Entry 2OHP (X-ray diffraction, 2.25 A resolution); this record covers chain A.

[Chain A]
Name: Beta-secretase 1
From: Homo sapiens
Notes: EC 3.4.23.46; fragment: protease domain
UniProt: P56817 (BACE1_HUMAN); residues -16 to 385 here correspond to UniProt positions 45-446 (UniProt number = residue number + 61)
Chain sequence (402 residues; each row starts with the number of its first residue; numbers below 1 keep their minus sign (Arg-16 is residue -16)):
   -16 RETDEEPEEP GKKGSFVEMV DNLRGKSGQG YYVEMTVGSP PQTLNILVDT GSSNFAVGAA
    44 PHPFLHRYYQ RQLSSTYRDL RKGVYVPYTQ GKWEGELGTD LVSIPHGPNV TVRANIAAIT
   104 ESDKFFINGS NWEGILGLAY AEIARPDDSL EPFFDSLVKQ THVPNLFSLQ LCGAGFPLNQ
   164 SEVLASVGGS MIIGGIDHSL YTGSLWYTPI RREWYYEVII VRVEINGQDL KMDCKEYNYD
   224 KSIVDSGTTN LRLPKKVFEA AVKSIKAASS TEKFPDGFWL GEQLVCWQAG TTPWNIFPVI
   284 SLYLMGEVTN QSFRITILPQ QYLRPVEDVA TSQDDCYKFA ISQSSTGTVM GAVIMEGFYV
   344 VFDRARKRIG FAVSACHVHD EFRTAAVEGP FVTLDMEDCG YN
Disordered / not traced: -16 to -2, 158-167
Construct notes: engineered mutation Lys-5 (Arg56 in P56817), Lys-4 (Arg57 in P56817)
Disulfides: Cys155-Cys359, Cys217-Cys382, Cys269-Cys319
Ligand contacts: 6IP (6-[2-(1H-indol-6-yl)ethyl]pyridin-2-amine): Gly11, Gln12, Gly13, Leu30, Asp32, Gly34, Tyr71, Phe108, Ile110, Trp115, Ile118, Asp228, Gly230, Thr231
Swiss-Prot annotation at these positions:
  - active site: Asp32, Asp228
  - modified residue (N6-acetyllysine): Lys65, Lys214, Lys218, Lys224, Lys238, Lys239, Lys246
  - glycosylation (N-linked (GlcNAc...) asparagine): Asn92, Asn111, Asn162, Asn293

[Summary]
Bound to chain A: compound 6IP. UniProt lists active-site residues Asp32 and Asp228.
Chain A is Beta-secretase 1 (Homo sapiens); the structure, X-ray crystal structure of beta secretase complexed
with compound 3, was determined by X-ray diffraction (same publication as 2OHQ, 2OHR, 2OHS, 2OHT and 2OHU).
